7VVK - chains A and B of the 6 polymer chains in the assembly; structure by electron microscopy, 3.30 A resolution.

== Chain A ==
Protein: Guanine nucleotide-binding protein G(s) subunit alpha isoforms short
From: Homo sapiens
UniProtKB: P63092 (GNAS2_HUMAN); aligned to UniProt positions 5-384 over residues 5-384 (the alignment contains insertions or deletions, so no single offset holds)
Amino-acid sequence (380 residues; each row starts with the number of its first residue):
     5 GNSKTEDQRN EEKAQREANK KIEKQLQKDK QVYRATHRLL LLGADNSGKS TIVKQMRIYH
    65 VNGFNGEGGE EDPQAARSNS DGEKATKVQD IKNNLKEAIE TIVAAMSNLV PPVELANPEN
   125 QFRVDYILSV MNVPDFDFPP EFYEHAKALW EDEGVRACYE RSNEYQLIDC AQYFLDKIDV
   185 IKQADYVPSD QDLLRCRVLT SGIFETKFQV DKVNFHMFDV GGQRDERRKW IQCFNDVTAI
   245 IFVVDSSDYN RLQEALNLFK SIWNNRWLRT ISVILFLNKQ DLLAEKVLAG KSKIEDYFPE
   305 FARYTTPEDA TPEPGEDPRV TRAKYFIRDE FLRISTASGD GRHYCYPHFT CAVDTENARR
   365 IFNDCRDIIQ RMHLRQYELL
Not modelled in the structure: 5-11, 63-205
Construct notes: engineered mutation Asp49 (Gly in P63092), Asn50 (Glu in P63092), Tyr63 (Leu in P63092), Asp249 (Ala in P63092), Asp252 (Ser in P63092), Ala362 (Ile372 in P63092), Ile365 (Val375 in P63092)

== Chain B ==
Protein: Guanine nucleotide-binding protein G(I)/G(S)/G(T) subunit beta-1
From: Rattus norvegicus
UniProtKB: P54311 (GBB1_RAT); numbering as in UniProt (aligned over 2-340)
Amino-acid sequence (351 residues; numbered -10 to 340; the number before each row is that of its first residue; numbers below 1 keep their minus sign (Met-10 is residue -10)):
   -10 MHHHHHHGSL LQSELDQLRQ EAEQLKNQIR DARKACADAT LSQITNNIDP VGRIQMRTRR
    50 TLRGHLAKIY AMHWGTDSRL LVSASQDGKL IIWDSYTTNK VHAIPLRSSW VMTCAYAPSG
   110 NYVACGGLDN ICSIYNLKTR EGNVRVSREL AGHTGYLSCC RFLDDNQIVT SSGDTTCALW
   170 DIETGQQTTT FTGHTGDVMS LSLAPDTRLF VSGACDASAK LWDVREGMCR QTFTGHESDI
   230 NAICFFPNGN AFATGSDDAT CRLFDLRADQ ELMTYSHDNI ICGITSVSFS KSGRLLLAGY
   290 DDFNCNVWDA LKADRAGVLA GHDNRVSCLG VTDDGMAVAT GSWDSFLKIW N
Not modelled in the structure: -10 to 0
Construct notes: expression tag (-10 to 1)
Curated features (UniProtKB/Swiss-Prot):
  - modified residue: Ser2 (N-acetylserine), His266 (Phosphohistidine)

== How chain A and chain B interact ==
Residue-residue contacts - 58 pairs, chain A then chain B:
  Gln19(A) - Asp83(B)
  Gln19(A) - Thr86(B)  hydrogen bond
  Gln19(A) - Asn88(B)  hydrogen bond
  Asn23(A) - Thr87(B)
  Asn23(A) - Asn88(B)  hydrogen bond
  Asn23(A) - Lys89(B)
  Ile26(A) - Lys89(B)
  Glu27(A) - Lys89(B)  salt bridge
  Leu30(A) - Gly53(B)
  Leu30(A) - Lys78(B)
  Leu30(A) - Ile80(B)  hydrophobic
  Leu30(A) - Lys89(B)
  Asp33(A) - Leu55(B)
  Asp33(A) - Lys78(B)  salt bridge
  Lys34(A) - Leu55(B)
  Tyr37(A) - Leu55(B)  hydrophobic
  Tyr37(A) - Ala56(B)
  Tyr37(A) - Asp76(B)
  Arg38(A) - Leu55(B)
  Gly206(A) - Asn119(B)
  Ile207(A) - Trp99(B)
  Ile207(A) - Leu117(B)  hydrophobic
  Phe222(A) - Trp99(B)
  Gly226(A) - Thr143(B)
  Gln227(A) - Leu117(B)  hydrogen bond (side chain-backbone)
  Gln227(A) - Asn119(B)  hydrogen bond
  Gln227(A) - Gly144(B)
  Gln227(A) - Tyr145(B)  hydrogen bond (side chain-backbone)
  Arg228(A) - Gly162(B)  hydrogen bond (side chain-backbone)
  Arg228(A) - Thr164(B)
  Arg228(A) - Gly185(B)
  Arg228(A) - Asp186(B)  salt bridge
  Glu230(A) - Asp186(B)
  Arg232(A) - Cys204(B)  hydrogen bond (side chain-backbone)
  Arg232(A) - Asp228(B)  salt bridge
  Lys233(A) - Tyr145(B)
  Lys233(A) - Cys204(B)
  Lys233(A) - Asp228(B)  salt bridge
  Lys233(A) - Asn230(B)
  Lys233(A) - Asp246(B)  salt bridge
  Trp234(A) - Leu117(B)  hydrophobic
  Gln236(A) - Arg314(B)
  Gln236(A) - Trp332(B)
  Cys237(A) - Lys57(B)  hydrogen bond (backbone-side chain)
  Cys237(A) - Tyr59(B)  hydrogen bond
  Cys237(A) - Gln75(B)
  Cys237(A) - Trp99(B)
  Cys237(A) - Met101(B)  hydrophobic
  Phe238(A) - Trp99(B)  hydrophobic
  Phe238(A) - Leu117(B)  hydrophobic
  Asn239(A) - Lys57(B)
  Asn239(A) - Trp332(B)
  Asp240(A) - Lys57(B)  salt bridge
  Asp240(A) - Trp99(B)
  Arg270(A) - Asp290(B)  hydrogen bond (side chain-backbone)
  Trp271(A) - Asp290(B)
  Trp271(A) - Arg314(B)
  Trp271(A) - Trp332(B)  hydrophobic
Also at the interface, not in a pair above, chain A (28 interface residues in all): Val224, Val241
Also at the interface, not in a pair above, chain B (39 interface residues in all): Arg68, Ala92, Asp118, Asp163, Thr184, Met188, Cys271

== Summary ==
Chain A and chain B form an interface of 28 and 39 residues respectively; the contacts include 11 hydrogen
bonds and 7 salt bridges. Polar contacts include Glu27(A)-Lys89(B), Asp33(A)-Lys78(B) and Arg228(A)-Asp186(B).
Here chain A is Guanine nucleotide-binding protein G(s) subunit alpha isoforms short (Homo sapiens) and chain
B is Guanine nucleotide-binding protein G(I)/G(S)/G(T) subunit beta-1 (Rattus norvegicus). Entry 7VVK
(PTH-bound human PTH1R in complex with Gs (class1)) was determined by electron microscopy together with 7VVJ,
7VVL, 7VVM, 7VVN and 7VVO from the same study.
